Entry 4EIW (X-ray diffraction, 3.90 A resolution); this record covers chains A and B of the 6 polymer chains in the assembly.

# Chain A (and B)
Molecule: ATP-dependent zinc metalloprotease FtsH
Source organism: Thermus thermophilus
Notes: EC 3.4.24.-; fragment: soluble region; chain B of this document is another copy of the same molecule, construct and numbering; everything in this record applies to it too
Reference sequence: Q5SI82 (FTSH_THET8); residues 126-624 here = UniProt positions 126-624
Amino-acid sequence (508 residues; each row starts with the number of its first residue):
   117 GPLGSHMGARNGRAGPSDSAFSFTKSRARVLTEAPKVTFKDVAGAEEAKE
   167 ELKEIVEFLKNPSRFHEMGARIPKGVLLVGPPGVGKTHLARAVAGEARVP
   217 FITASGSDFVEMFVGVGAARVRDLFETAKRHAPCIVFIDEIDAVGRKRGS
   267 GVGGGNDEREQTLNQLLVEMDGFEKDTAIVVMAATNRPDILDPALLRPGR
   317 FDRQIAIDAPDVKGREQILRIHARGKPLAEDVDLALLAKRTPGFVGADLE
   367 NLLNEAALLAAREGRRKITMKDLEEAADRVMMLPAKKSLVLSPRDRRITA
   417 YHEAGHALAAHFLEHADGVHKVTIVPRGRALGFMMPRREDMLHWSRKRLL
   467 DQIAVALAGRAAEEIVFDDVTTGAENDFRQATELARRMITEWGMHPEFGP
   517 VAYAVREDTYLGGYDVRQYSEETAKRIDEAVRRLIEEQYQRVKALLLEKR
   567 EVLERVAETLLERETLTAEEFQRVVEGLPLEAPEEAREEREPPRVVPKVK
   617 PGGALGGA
Not modelled in the structure: 117-142, 601-624 (chain B: 117-146, 264-271, 601-624)
Construct notes: expression tag (117-125); engineered mutation Leu399 (Gly in Q5SI82)
Small-molecule neighbours: ADP (adenosine-5'-diphosphate): Asp157, Val158, Ala159, Pro197, Pro198, Gly199, Val200, Gly201, Lys202, Thr203, His204, Ile334, Ile337, His338, Gly362, Ala363, Glu366
UniProt features mapped onto this chain:
  - active site: Glu419
  - binding site (ATP): Ala159, Gly199 to Thr203, His204
  - binding site (Zn(2+)): His418, His422, Asp493

# Chain A / chain B interface
Contacting residue pairs (55; chain A residue first):
  Arg187(A) with Lys403(B)
  Asp287(A) with Arg262(B)
  Gly288(A) with Arg275(B), hydrogen bond (backbone-side chain)
  Glu290(A) with Val226(B); Arg275(B), salt bridge
  Lys291(A) with Ser223(B)
  Asp292(A) with Glu227(B)
  Arg319(A) with Lys402(B); Lys403(B)
  Arg454(A) with Glu491(B), salt bridge
  His459(A) with Asp411(B); Ile414(B); Thr415(B); Thr488(B); Gly489(B)
  Trp460(A) with Thr487(B); Thr488(B), hydrogen bond (backbone-backbone); Gly489(B), hydrogen bond (backbone-backbone)
  Ser461(A) with Val486(B); Thr487(B), hydrogen bond (backbone-backbone)
  Arg462(A) with Val486(B); Thr487(B), hydrogen bond (backbone-backbone)
  Lys463(A) with Val486(B)
  Arg503(A) with Glu491(B), salt bridge
  Glu507(A) with Glu491(B)
  Trp508(A) with Glu491(B), hydrogen bond
  Gly509(A) with Arg476(B), hydrogen bond (backbone-side chain); Phe494(B)
  Met510(A) with Arg476(B)
  His511(A) with Glu552(B), salt bridge
  Glu513(A) with Arg548(B), hydrogen bond (backbone-side chain)
  Gly515(A) with Arg548(B); Glu552(B)
  Pro516(A) with Leu473(B); Phe494(B); Ile551(B); Glu552(B); Tyr555(B), hydrophobic
  Val517(A) with Thr498(B); Val547(B), hydrophobic
  Ala518(A) with Phe494(B); Arg495(B); Thr498(B), hydrogen bond (backbone-side chain)
  Tyr519(A) with Arg548(B)
  Val521(A) with Arg495(B)
  Tyr526(A) with Arg303(B), hydrogen bond
  Gln534(A) with Arg502(B)
  Tyr535(A) with Asp544(B)
  Ser536(A) with Glu537(B); Ala540(B), hydrogen bond (side chain-backbone); Lys541(B); Asp544(B), hydrogen bond
  Glu537(A) with Glu537(B), hydrogen bond (backbone-side chain)
  Thr539(A) with Asp544(B), hydrogen bond
  Arg542(A) with Arg548(B)
Other interface residues (no listed pair), chain A (37 interface residues in all): Phe289, Phe514, Ala520, Glu538
Other interface residues (no listed pair), chain B (34 interface residues in all): Ala259, Asp305, Arg410

# In short
The interface between chain A and chain B involves 37 residues on one side and 34 on the other, with 14
hydrogen bonds and 4 salt bridges. Polar contacts include Glu290(A)-Arg275(B), Arg454(A)-Glu491(B) and
Arg503(A)-Glu491(B). Chain A binds ADP.
Both chains are ATP-dependent zinc metalloprotease FtsH (Thermus thermophilus). Entry 4EIW (Whole cytosolic
region of atp-dependent metalloprotease FtsH (G399L)) was determined by X-ray diffraction together with 2DHR
and 2DI4 from the same study.
